Entry 2ILN (X-ray diffraction, 2.00 A resolution); this record covers chains B and I of the 3 polymer chains in the assembly.

== Chain B ==
Protein: Cationic trypsin
Organism: Bos taurus
Notes: EC 3.4.21.4
UniProt: P00760 (TRY1_BOVIN); the construct lacks a stretch of the UniProt sequence and is renumbered around it, so the offset changes along the chain: 16-34 = UniProt 21-39; 37-69 = UniProt 40-72; 71-125 = UniProt 73-127; 127-130 = UniProt 128-131; 5 more segments
Chain sequence (223 residues; each row starts with the number of its first residue; note: 10 numbers in that range are skipped by the numbering (no residue carries them; nothing is unmodelled there)):
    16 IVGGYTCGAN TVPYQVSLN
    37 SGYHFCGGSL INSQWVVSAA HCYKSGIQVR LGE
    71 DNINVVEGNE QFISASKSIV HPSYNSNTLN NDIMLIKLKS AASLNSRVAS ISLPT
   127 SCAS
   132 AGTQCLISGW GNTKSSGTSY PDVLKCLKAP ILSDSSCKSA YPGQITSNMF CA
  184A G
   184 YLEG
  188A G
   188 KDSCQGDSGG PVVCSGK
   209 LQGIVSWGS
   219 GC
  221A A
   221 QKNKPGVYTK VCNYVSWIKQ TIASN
Cystine bridges: Cys22-Cys157, Cys42-Cys58, Cys128-Cys232, Cys136-Cys201, Cys168-Cys182, Cys191-Cys220

== Chain I ==
Protein: Bowman-Birk type proteinase inhibitor
Organism: Medicago scutellata
UniProt: P80321 (IBB_MEDSC); residue numbers follow UniProt; this construct covers 1-62
Chain sequence (62 residues; numbered 1 to 62; the number before each row is that of its first residue):
     1 TKSTTTACCD FCPCTRSIPP QCQCTDVREK CHSACKSCLC TRSFPPQCRC YDITDFCYPS
    61 CS
Not modelled in the structure: 1-7, 61-62
UniProt features mapped onto this chain:
  - site (Reactive bond for trypsin): Arg16, Ser17, Arg42, Ser43
Cystine bridges: Cys9-Cys24, Cys12-Cys57, Cys14-Cys22, Cys31-Cys38, Cys35-Cys50, Cys40-Cys48

== Chain B / chain I interface ==
Contacting residue pairs (42; chain B residue first):
  His40(B) with Phe44(I)
  Phe41(B) with Ser43(I); Phe44(I), hydrogen bond (backbone-backbone)
  Cys42(B) with Ser43(I)
  His57(B) with Thr41(I); Arg42(I); Ser43(I); Gln47(I), hydrogen bond (backbone-side chain)
  Asn97(B) with Thr25(I); Arg49(I)
  Leu99(B) with Leu39(I), hydrophobic; Thr41(I)
  Tyr151(B) with Phe44(I), hydrophobic
  Gln175(B) with Leu39(I); Tyr51(I)
  Asp189(B) with Arg42(I), salt bridge
  Ser190(B) with Arg42(I), hydrogen bond
  Cys191(B) with Arg42(I)
  Gln192(B) with Thr41(I); Arg42(I); Ser43(I); Phe44(I)
  Gly193(B) with Arg42(I), hydrogen bond (backbone-backbone); Phe44(I)
  Asp194(B) with Arg42(I), hydrogen bond (backbone-backbone)
  Ser195(B) with Arg42(I), hydrogen bond (backbone-backbone); Ser43(I), hydrogen bond (side chain-backbone)
  Ser214(B) with Thr41(I); Arg42(I), hydrogen bond (backbone-backbone)
  Trp215(B) with Leu39(I), hydrophobic; Cys40(I); Thr41(I); Arg42(I)
  Gly216(B) with Leu39(I); Cys40(I), hydrogen bond (backbone-backbone); Arg42(I)
  Ser217(B) with Cys38(I); Leu39(I); Tyr51(I), hydrogen bond
  Gly219(B) with Arg42(I), hydrogen bond (backbone-side chain)
  Cys220(B) with Arg42(I)
  Gly226(B) with Arg42(I)
Also at the interface, not in a pair above, chain B (31 interface residues in all): Tyr39, Tyr94, Ser96, Gly142, Tyr172, Val213, Ala221A, Lys224, Tyr228
Also at the interface, not in a pair above, chain I (13 interface residues in all): Val27, Pro46

== Summary ==
31 residues of chain B and 13 residues of chain I are in contact, with 11 hydrogen bonds and 1 salt bridge.
Polar pairs include Asp189(B)-Arg42(I), His57(B)-Gln47(I) and Ser190(B)-Arg42(I).
Here chain B is Cationic trypsin (Bos taurus) and chain I is Bowman-Birk type proteinase inhibitor (Medicago
scutellata). Entry 2ILN (Crystal structure of the Bowman-Birk inhibitor from snail medic seeds in complex with
bovine trypsin) was determined by X-ray diffraction.
